PDB entry 2OPZ | X-ray diffraction, 3.00 A resolution | chains C and G of the 4 polymer chains in the assembly

Chain C:
Protein: Baculoviral IAP repeat-containing protein 4
From: Homo sapiens
UniProt: P98170 (BIRC4_HUMAN); residues 249-357 here = UniProt positions 249-357
Chain sequence (109 residues; each row starts with the number of its first residue):
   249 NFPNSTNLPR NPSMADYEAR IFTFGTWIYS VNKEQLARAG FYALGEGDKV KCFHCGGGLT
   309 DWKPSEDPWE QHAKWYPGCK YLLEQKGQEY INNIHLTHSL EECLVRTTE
Ion coordination: Zn2+: Cys300, Cys303, His320, Cys327

Chain G:
Protein: AVPF (Smac homologue, N-terminal tetrapeptide)
Chain sequence (4 residues; each row starts with the number of its first residue):
     1 AVPF

How chain C and chain G interact:
Pairs across the interface (18):
  Leu292(C) with Phe4(G), hydrophobic
  Lys297(C) with Phe4(G)
  Val298(C) with Phe4(G)
  Gly306(C) with Val2(G); Pro3(G); Phe4(G), hydrogen bond (backbone-backbone)
  Leu307(C) with Val2(G); Pro3(G), hydrophobic; Phe4(G)
  Thr308(C) with Ala1(G); Val2(G), hydrogen bond (backbone-backbone); Phe4(G)
  Trp310(C) with Ala1(G), hydrophobic
  Glu314(C) with Ala1(G), hydrogen bond (side chain-backbone)
  Gln319(C) with Ala1(G), hydrogen bond (side chain-backbone)
  Trp323(C) with Ala1(G), hydrogen bond (side chain-backbone); Pro3(G), hydrophobic
  Tyr324(C) with Pro3(G)
Interface residues without a listed pair, chain C (13 interface residues in all): Lys299, Asp309

Summary:
13 residues of chain C and 4 residues of chain G are in contact, with 5 hydrogen bonds. Among the polar pairs
are Glu314(C)-Ala1(G), Gln319(C)-Ala1(G) and Trp323(C)-Ala1(G). Cys300(C), Cys303(C), His320(C) and Cys327(C)
coordinate Zn2+.
Chain C is Baculoviral IAP repeat-containing protein 4 (Homo sapiens) and chain G is AVPF (Smac homologue,
N-terminal tetrapeptide); the structure, AVPF bound to BIR3-XIAP, was determined by X-ray diffraction together
with 2OPY from the same study.
